5IWB - chains A and B; structure by X-ray diffraction, 1.76 A resolution.

== Chain A ==
Protein: Multiple organellar RNA editing factor 9, chloroplastic
Source organism: Arabidopsis thaliana
UniProt: Q9LPZ1 (MORF9_ARATH); residues 2-123 here correspond to UniProt positions 75-196 (UniProt number = residue number + 73)
Sequence (133 residues; numbered 1 to 133; the number before each row is that of its first residue):
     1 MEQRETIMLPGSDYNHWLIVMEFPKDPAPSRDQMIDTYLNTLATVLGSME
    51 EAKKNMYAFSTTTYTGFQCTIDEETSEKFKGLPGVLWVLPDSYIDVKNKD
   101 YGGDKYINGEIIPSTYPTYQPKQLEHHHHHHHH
Unresolved in the structure: 1-5, 115-133
Construct notes: initiating methionine (1); engineered mutation Ser12 (Cys85 in Q9LPZ1), Ser114 (Cys187 in Q9LPZ1); expression tag (124-133)

== Chain B ==
Protein: PLS3-ppr
Sequence (132 residues; numbered -1 to 130; the number before each row is that of its first residue; numbers below 1 keep their minus sign (His-1 is residue -1)):
    -1 HMAELRRQGVAPTVVTYNALIDGLCKAGKLDEALKLFEEMVEKGIKPDEF
    49 TFSSVLKACARLGALELGKQIHGYVIKSGFESNVVVYNALIDMYSKCGLL
    99 EEARKVFDEMPEKDELTYRRVVESYCRAKRFE
Unresolved in the structure: -1 to 7, 110-112, 128-130

== Chain A / chain B interface ==
Pairs across the interface (43; chain A residue first):
  Ile7(A) - Leu32(B)
  Ile7(A) - Lys33(B)
  Ile7(A) - Glu36(B)
  Ile7(A) - Leu65(B)  hydrophobic
  Met8(A) - Glu36(B)
  Met8(A) - Gln68(B)
  Leu9(A) - Phe35(B)  hydrophobic
  Leu9(A) - Gln68(B)  hydrogen bond (backbone-side chain)
  Leu9(A) - Tyr72(B)  hydrophobic
  Pro10(A) - Val39(B)
  Pro10(A) - Glu40(B)
  Ser12(A) - Gln68(B)
  Tyr14(A) - Glu64(B)  hydrogen bond
  Tyr14(A) - Gln68(B)  hydrogen bond
  Leu18(A) - Gly71(B)
  Thr63(A) - Lys75(B)
  Thr63(A) - Glu79(B)
  Tyr64(A) - Ile74(B)  hydrophobic
  Tyr64(A) - Lys75(B)
  Tyr64(A) - Glu79(B)
  Gln68(A) - Lys75(B)
  Leu86(A) - Lys103(B)  hydrogen bond (backbone-side chain)
  Leu86(A) - Glu107(B)
  Trp87(A) - His70(B)
  Trp87(A) - Ile74(B)
  Trp87(A) - Glu100(B)
  Trp87(A) - Lys103(B)
  Trp87(A) - Val104(B)  hydrophobic
  Trp87(A) - Glu107(B)  hydrogen bond
  Leu89(A) - Lys67(B)
  Leu89(A) - His70(B)
  Leu89(A) - Gly71(B)
  Leu89(A) - Ile74(B)  hydrophobic
  Leu89(A) - Tyr92(B)
  Pro90(A) - Gln68(B)
  Asp91(A) - Lys75(B)  salt bridge
  Ser92(A) - Tyr72(B)
  Ser92(A) - Lys75(B)  hydrogen bond (backbone-side chain)
  Tyr93(A) - Tyr72(B)
  Ile94(A) - Lys75(B)
  Val96(A) - Val39(B)
  Val96(A) - Glu40(B)
  Tyr101(A) - Lys75(B)  hydrogen bond (backbone-side chain)
Other interface residues (no listed pair), chain A (24 interface residues in all): Thr6, Val20, Lys80, Val88
Other interface residues (no listed pair), chain B (23 interface residues in all): Ile69, Gly77

== Summary ==
The interface between chain A and chain B involves 24 residues on one side and 23 on the other, with 7
hydrogen bonds and 1 salt bridge. Among the polar pairs are Asp91(A)-Lys75(B), Leu9(A)-Gln68(B) and
Tyr14(A)-Glu64(B).
Chain A is Multiple organellar RNA editing factor 9, chloroplastic (Arabidopsis thaliana) and chain B is
PLS3-ppr; the structure, Crystal structure of design pentatricopeptide repeat complex with MORF protein, was
determined by X-ray diffraction.
